PDB entry 8TJS | electron microscopy, 3.31 A resolution | chains N and I of the 12 polymer chains in the assembly

Chain N:
Protein: Envelope glycoprotein gp160
Organism: Human immunodeficiency virus 1
UniProtKB: Q2N0S6 (Q2N0S6_9HIV1); the construct lacks a stretch of the UniProt sequence and is renumbered around it, so the offset changes along the chain: 31-141 = UniProt 30-140; 150-185 = UniProt 141-176; 187-318 = UniProt 177-308; 321-330 = UniProt 309-318; 2 more segments
Amino-acid sequence (480 residues; row label = number of the first residue in the row; note: 12 numbers in that range are skipped by the numbering (no residue carries them; nothing is unmodelled there)):
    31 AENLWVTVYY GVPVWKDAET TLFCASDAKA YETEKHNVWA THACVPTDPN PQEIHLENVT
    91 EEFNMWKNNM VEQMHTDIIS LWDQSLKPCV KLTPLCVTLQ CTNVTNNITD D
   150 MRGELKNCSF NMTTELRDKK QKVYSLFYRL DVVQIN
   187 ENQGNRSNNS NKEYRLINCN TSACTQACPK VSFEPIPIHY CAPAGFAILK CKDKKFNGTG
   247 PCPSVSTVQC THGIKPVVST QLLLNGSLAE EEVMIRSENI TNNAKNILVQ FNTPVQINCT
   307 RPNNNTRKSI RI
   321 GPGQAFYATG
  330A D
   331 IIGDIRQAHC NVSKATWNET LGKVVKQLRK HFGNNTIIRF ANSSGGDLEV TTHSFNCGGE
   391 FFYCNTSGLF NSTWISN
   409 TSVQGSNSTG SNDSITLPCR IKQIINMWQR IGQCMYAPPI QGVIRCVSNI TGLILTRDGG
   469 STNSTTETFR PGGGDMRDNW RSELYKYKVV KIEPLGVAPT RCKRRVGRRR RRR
Disordered / not traced: 31, 187-195, 409-419, 515-521
Sequence notes: conflict Cys-210 (Ile200 in Q2N0S6), Asn-341 (Thr330 in Q2N0S6), Cys-442 (Ala430 in Q2N0S6), Cys-510 (Ala498 in Q2N0S6); expression tag (515-521)
Disulfide bonds: Cys-54/Cys-74, Cys-119/Cys-214, Cys-126/Cys-205, Cys-131/Cys-157, Cys-210/Cys-442, Cys-227/Cys-256, Cys-237/Cys-248, Cys-305/Cys-340, Cys-387/Cys-454, Cys-394/Cys-427
Covalent attachments: N-acetylglucosamine (NAG) linked to Asn-88, Asn-156, Asn-160, Asn-243, Asn-285, Asn-304, Asn-310, Asn-348, Asn-364, Asn-372, Asn-395, Asn-401, Asn-457

Chain I:
Protein: Envelope glycoprotein gp41
Organism: Human immunodeficiency virus 1
UniProtKB: Q2N0S6 (Q2N0S6_9HIV1); residues 512-664 here correspond to UniProt positions 509-661 (UniProt number = residue number - 3)
Amino-acid sequence (153 residues; each row starts with the number of its first residue):
   512 AVGIGAVFLG FLGAAGSTMG AASMTLTVQA RNLLSGIVQQ QSNLLRAPEA QQHLLKLTVW
   572 GIKQLQARVL AVERYLRDQQ LLGIWGCSGK LICCTNVPWN SSWSNRNLSE IWDNMTWLQW
   632 DKEISNYTQI IYGLLEESQN QQEKNEQDLL ALD
Disordered / not traced: 548-568
Sequence notes: engineered mutation Pro-559 (Ile556 in Q2N0S6), Cys-605 (Thr602 in Q2N0S6)
Disulfide bonds: Cys-598/Cys-604
Covalent attachments: N-acetylglucosamine (NAG) linked to Asn-611, Asn-618, Asn-637
Ligand contacts: N-acetylglucosamine (NAG; 2-acetamido-2-deoxy-beta-D-glucopyranose): Ala-512, Val-513, Gly-514, Ile-515, Gly-516

How chain N and chain I interact:
Residue-residue contacts - 8 pairs, chain N then chain I:
  Tyr-40(N) / Gln-591(I)
  Arg-509(N) / Leu-663(I)
  Arg-509(N) / Asp-664(I)
  Cys-510(N) / Asp-659(I)
  Cys-510(N) / Leu-663(I)  hydrogen bond (side chain-backbone)
  Cys-510(N) / Asp-664(I)
  Lys-511(N) / Leu-663(I)  hydrogen bond (backbone-backbone)
  Arg-513(N) / Leu-663(I)
Other interface residues (no listed pair), chain N (8 interface residues in all): Tyr-39, Thr-508, Arg-512
Other interface residues (no listed pair), chain I (6 interface residues in all): Gln-658, Ala-662

Summary:
8 residues of chain N and 6 residues of chain I are in contact, with 2 hydrogen bonds. Among the polar pairs
are Cys-510(N)/Leu-663(I) and Lys-511(N)/Leu-663(I). Bound to chain I: N-acetylglucosamine. Covalently linked
N-acetylglucosamine: at Asn-88(N), Asn-156(N), Asn-160(N), Asn-243(N), Asn-285(N) and Asn-304(N) and 7 more.
Here chain N is Envelope glycoprotein gp160 and chain I is Envelope glycoprotein gp41, both from Human
immunodeficiency virus 1. Entry 8TJS (CRYO-EM STRUCTURE OF HIV-1 BG505DS-SOSIP.664 ENV TRIMER BOUND TO
GPZ6-a.01 FAB) was determined by electron microscopy, deposited together with 8TDX, 8TE7, 8TJR, 8TKC, 8TL2,
8TL4 and 5 further entries.
